PDB entry 9EJG | X-ray diffraction, 2.20 A resolution | chains D and E of the 5 polymer chains in the assembly

[Chain D]
Name: G9 T cell receptor alpha chain
Source organism: Homo sapiens
Chain sequence (204 residues; numbered -1 to 218; 16 numbers in that range are skipped by the numbering (no residue carries them; nothing is unmodelled there); the number before each row is that of its first residue; numbers below 1 keep their minus sign (Met-1 is residue -1)):
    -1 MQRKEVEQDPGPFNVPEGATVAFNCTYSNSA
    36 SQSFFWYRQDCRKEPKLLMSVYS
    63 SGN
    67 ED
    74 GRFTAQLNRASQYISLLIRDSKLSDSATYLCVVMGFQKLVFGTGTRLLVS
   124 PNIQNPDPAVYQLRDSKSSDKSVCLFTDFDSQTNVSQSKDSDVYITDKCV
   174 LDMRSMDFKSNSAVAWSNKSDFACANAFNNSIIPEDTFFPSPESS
Disordered / not traced: -1 to 2, 214-218
Disulfide bonds: Cys23-Cys104, Cys147-Cys197

[Chain E]
Name: G9 T cell receptor beta chain
Source organism: Homo sapiens
Chain sequence (242 residues; each row starts with the number of its first residue; note: 13 numbers in that range are skipped by the numbering (no residue carries them; nothing is unmodelled there)):
     2 MGVTQTPRYLIKTRGQQVTLSCSPISGH
    37 RSVSWYQQTPGQGLQFLFEYFS
    63 ETQRNKGNFP
    74 GRFSGRQF
    83 SNSRSEMNVSTLELGDSALYLCASSLRAESGELFFGEGSRLTVLEDLNKV
   133 FPPEVAVFEPSEAEISHTQKATLVCLATGFFPDHVELSWWVNGKEVHSGV
   183 CTDPQPLKEQPALNDSRYALSSRLRVSATFWQNPRNHFRCQVQFYGLSEN
   233 DEWTQDRAKPVTQIVSAEAWGRAD
Disordered / not traced: 2, 256
Disulfide bonds: Cys23-Cys104, Cys157-Cys222
Reported in the primary citation:
  - mutagenesis - Q48A, S58A, E63A, R75A, S112A: unchanged binding to MHC class II HLA-DQ-beta-1

[Interface between chain D and chain E]
Residue-residue contacts - 94 pairs, chain D then chain E:
  Phe40(D) with Gly113(E); Glu114(E)
  Tyr42(D) with Gly113(E), hydrogen bond (side chain-backbone); Glu114(E); Leu115(E), hydrogen bond (side chain-backbone)
  Gln44(D) with Gln44(E), hydrogen bond
  Arg47(D) with Leu101(E); Arg122(E), hydrogen bond (backbone-side chain); Asp165(E), salt bridge
  Lys48(D) with Leu101(E)
  Glu49(D) with Leu103(E); Phe117(E); Gly118(E); Glu119(E)
  Pro50(D) with Leu50(E), hydrophobic; Leu103(E); Phe117(E)
  Leu52(D) with Glu114(E)
  Ser55(D) with Glu114(E), hydrogen bond
  Met107(D) with Glu111(E)
  Gln110(D) with Glu111(E)
  Leu112(D) with Ser112(E); Gly113(E); Leu115(E), hydrophobic
  Phe114(D) with Tyr42(E); Leu50(E), hydrophobic; Phe117(E), hydrophobic
  Asp130(D) with His149(E), salt bridge; Thr150(E)
  Tyr134(D) with Ser143(E); Ala145(E); Glu146(E); His149(E); Thr150(E)
  Gln135(D) with Ser143(E), hydrogen bond (backbone-side chain)
  Leu136(D) with Phe140(E); Glu141(E); Thr154(E); Val156(E), hydrophobic
  Arg137(D) with Phe140(E); Glu141(E), hydrogen bond (backbone-backbone)
  Asp138(D) with Ala138(E); Val139(E); Phe140(E)
  Ser139(D) with Val139(E), hydrogen bond (backbone-backbone); Glu141(E); Glu250(E), hydrogen bond (side chain-backbone); Ala251(E)
  Lys144(D) with Phe140(E)
  Ser145(D) with Phe140(E)
  Val146(D) with Phe140(E), hydrophobic; Leu158(E), hydrophobic
  Leu148(D) with Thr154(E)
  Thr150(D) with Arg207(E)
  Asp151(D) with Thr150(E); Arg207(E), salt bridge
  Tyr167(D) with Leu189(E), hydrophobic; Glu191(E)
  Ile168(D) with Leu189(E)
  Thr169(D) with Asp185(E); Leu189(E); Ser203(E); Arg205(E), hydrogen bond
  Asp170(D) with Arg205(E)
  Cys172(D) with Cys183(E), disulfide; Thr184(E); Arg205(E)
  Val173(D) with Cys183(E), hydrogen bond (backbone-side chain)
  Leu174(D) with Gly181(E); Val182(E); Cys183(E), hydrophobic; Arg207(E)
  Asp175(D) with Ser180(E); Gly181(E), hydrogen bond (backbone-backbone)
  Met176(D) with Lys152(E); Ser180(E); Arg207(E); Val208(E); Ser209(E)
  Arg177(D) with His179(E); Ser180(E), hydrogen bond (backbone-side chain)
  Met179(D) with Ser209(E)
  Phe181(D) with Lys152(E); Arg207(E)
  Ser183(D) with Arg207(E), hydrogen bond
  Ser185(D) with Arg205(E), hydrogen bond
  Ala186(D) with Arg205(E)
  Val187(D) with Ser203(E); Arg205(E)
  Trp189(D) with Leu158(E), hydrophobic; Leu189(E), hydrophobic; Ala201(E), hydrophobic
  Phe211(D) with His149(E)
  Pro213(D) with Ala145(E), hydrophobic
Other interface residues (no listed pair), chain D (47 interface residues in all): Cys46, Ser178
Other interface residues (no listed pair), chain E (50 interface residues in all): Asn67, Pro142, Thr160, Pro186, Lys190
Inter-chain disulfides: Cys172(D)-Cys183(E)

[Overview]
47 residues of chain D and 50 residues of chain E are in contact, with 1 disulfide bond, 15 hydrogen bonds and
3 salt bridges. Polar contacts include Arg47(D)-Asp165(E), Asp130(D)-His149(E) and Asp151(D)-Arg207(E). From
the paper: Q48A, S58A and E63A of chain E, among others, leave binding to MHC class II HLA-DQ-beta-1
unchanged; 5 substitutions were tested in all.
Here chain D is G9 T cell receptor alpha chain and chain E is G9 T cell receptor beta chain, both from Homo
sapiens. Entry 9EJG (Peptide-independent T cell receptor recognition of HLA-DQ2) was determined by X-ray
diffraction, deposited together with 9EJH and 9EJI.
